3UPR - chains A and P of the 3 polymer chains in the assembly; structure by X-ray diffraction, 2.00 A resolution.

Chain A:
Molecule: HLA class I histocompatibility antigen, B-57 alpha chain
Organism: Homo sapiens
UniProtKB: P18465 (1B57_HUMAN); residues 1-276 here correspond to UniProt positions 25-300 (UniProt number = residue number + 24)
Amino-acid sequence (277 residues; each row starts with the number of its first residue; numbering starts at 0):
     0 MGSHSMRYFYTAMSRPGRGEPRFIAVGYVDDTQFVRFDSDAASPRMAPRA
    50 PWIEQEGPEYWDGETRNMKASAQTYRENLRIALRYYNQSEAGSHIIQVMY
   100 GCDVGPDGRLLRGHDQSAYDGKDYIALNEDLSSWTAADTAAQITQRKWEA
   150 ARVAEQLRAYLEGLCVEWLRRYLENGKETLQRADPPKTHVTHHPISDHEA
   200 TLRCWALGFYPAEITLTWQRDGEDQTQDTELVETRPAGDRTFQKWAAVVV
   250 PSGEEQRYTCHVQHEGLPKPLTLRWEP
Disordered / not traced: 0-1
Disulfide bonds: C101-C164, C203-C259
Sequence notes: initiating methionine (0)
Residues lining bound ligands: Abacavir (1KX; {(1S,4R)-4-[2-amino-6-(cyclopropylamino)-9H-purin-9-yl]cyclopent-2-en-1-yl}methanol): Y9, Y74, N77, I95, V97, Y99, D114, Q115, S116, A117, Y123, I124, W147, L156
From the paper describing this entry:
  - binding site for Abacavir: Y9, Y74, I95, V97, Y99, D114, S116, Y123, I124, W147
  - specificity-determining residues: V97, D114, S116
  - mutagenesis - S116Y: abolished signaling in response to Abacavir (citing earlier work)

Chain P:
Molecule: pep-V
Amino-acid sequence (9 residues; numbered 1 to 9; the number before each row is that of its first residue):
     1 HSITYLLPV
Residues lining bound ligands: Abacavir (1KX; {(1S,4R)-4-[2-amino-6-(cyclopropylamino)-9H-purin-9-yl]cyclopent-2-en-1-yl}methanol): I3, Y5, L7, V9
From the paper describing this entry:
  - binding site for Abacavir: I3, L7, V9

Chain A / chain P interface:
Residue-residue contacts (35; chain A residue first):
  M5(A) with H1(P)
  Y7(A) with H1(P), hydrogen bond (side chain-backbone); S2(P), hydrogen bond (side chain-backbone)
  Y9(A) with S2(P)
  Y59(A) with H1(P)
  E63(A) with H1(P), salt bridge; S2(P), hydrogen bond
  N66(A) with S2(P), hydrogen bond; I3(P), hydrogen bond (side chain-backbone); T4(P)
  M67(A) with S2(P)
  A69(A) with L6(P), hydrophobic
  T73(A) with L6(P); L7(P)
  N77(A) with L7(P), hydrogen bond (side chain-backbone); P8(P); V9(P), hydrogen bond (side chain-backbone)
  I80(A) with V9(P)
  Y84(A) with V9(P), hydrogen bond (side chain-backbone)
  Y99(A) with S2(P); I3(P), hydrogen bond (side chain-backbone)
  T143(A) with V9(P), hydrogen bond (side chain-backbone)
  K146(A) with V9(P)
  W147(A) with L7(P), hydrophobic; P8(P), hydrogen bond (side chain-backbone); V9(P), hydrophobic
  V152(A) with Y5(P); L7(P), hydrophobic
  Q155(A) with Y5(P), hydrogen bond
  L156(A) with Y5(P), hydrophobic
  Y159(A) with H1(P), hydrogen bond (side chain-backbone); S2(P); I3(P), hydrophobic
  W167(A) with H1(P)
  Y171(A) with H1(P), hydrogen bond (side chain-backbone)
Also at the interface, not in a pair above, chain A (24 interface residues in all): S70, Y123

In short:
The interface between chain A and chain P involves 24 residues on one side and 9 on the other; the contacts
include 14 hydrogen bonds and 1 salt bridge. Among the polar pairs are E63(A)-H1(P), Y7(A)-H1(P) and
Y7(A)-S2(P). The paper reports a binding site for Abacavir at Y9(A), Y74(A) and I3(P) among others; S116Y of
chain A abolishes signaling in response to Abacavir.
Here chain A is HLA class I histocompatibility antigen, B-57 alpha chain (Homo sapiens) and chain P is pep-V.
Entry 3UPR (HLA-B*57:01 complexed to pep-V and Abacavir) was determined by X-ray diffraction.
